Entry 7UDG (X-ray diffraction, 2.80 A resolution); this record covers chains A and L of the 4 polymer chains in the assembly.

[Chain A]
Protein: Integrin alpha-IIb heavy chain
Organism: Homo sapiens
UniProt: P08514 (ITA2B_HUMAN); residues 1-457 here correspond to UniProt positions 32-488 (UniProt number = residue number + 31)
Amino-acid sequence (457 residues; numbered 1 to 457; the number before each row is that of its first residue):
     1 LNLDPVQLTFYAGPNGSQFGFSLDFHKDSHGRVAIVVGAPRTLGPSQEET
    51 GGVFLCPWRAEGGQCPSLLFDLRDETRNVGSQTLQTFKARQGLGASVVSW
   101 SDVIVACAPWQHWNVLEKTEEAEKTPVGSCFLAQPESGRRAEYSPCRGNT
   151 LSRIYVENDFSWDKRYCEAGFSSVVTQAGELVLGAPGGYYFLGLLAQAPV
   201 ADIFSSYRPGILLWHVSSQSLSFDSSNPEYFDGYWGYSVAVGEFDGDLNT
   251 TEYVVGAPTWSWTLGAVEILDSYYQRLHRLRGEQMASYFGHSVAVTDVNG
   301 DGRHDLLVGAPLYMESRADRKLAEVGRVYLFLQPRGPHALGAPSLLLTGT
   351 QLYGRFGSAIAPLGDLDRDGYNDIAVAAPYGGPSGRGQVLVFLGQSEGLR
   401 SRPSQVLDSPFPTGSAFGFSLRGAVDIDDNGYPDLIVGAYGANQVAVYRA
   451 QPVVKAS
Not modelled in the structure: 455-457
Disulfide bonds: Cys56-Cys65, Cys107-Cys130, Cys146-Cys167
Ion coordination: Ca2+ site 1: Glu243, Asp245, Asp247, Thr250, Glu252; Ca2+ site 2: Asp297, Asn299, Asp301, Arg303, Asp305; Ca2+ site 3: Asp365, Asp367, Asp369, Tyr371, Asp373; Ca2+ site 4: Asp426, Asp428, Asn430, Tyr432, Asp434
Residues lining bound ligands: Lotrafiban (MWI): Asp159, Phe160, Ser161, Tyr189, Tyr190, Leu192, Asp224, Ser225, Phe231
Curated features (UniProtKB/Swiss-Prot):
  - binding site (Ca(2+)): Glu243, Asp245, Asp247, Thr250, Glu252, Asp297, Asn299, Asp301, Arg303, Asp305, Asp365, Asp367, Asp369, Tyr371, Asp373, Asp426, Asp428, Asn430, Tyr432, Asp434
  - glycosylation (N-linked (GlcNAc...) asparagine): Asn15, Asn249
What the authors report for this chain:
  - binding site for Lotrafiban: Asp224

[Chain L]
Protein: 10E5 Fab light chain
Organism: Mus musculus
Notes: antibody fragment or engineered binder
Amino-acid sequence (214 residues; each row starts with the number of its first residue):
     1 DILMTQSPSSMSVSLGDTVSITCHASQGISSNIGWLQQKPGKSFMGLIYY
    51 GTNLVDGVPSRFSGSGSGADYSLTISSLDSEDFADYYCVQYAQLPYTFGG
   101 GTKLEIKRADAAPTVSIFPPSSEQLTSGGASVVCFLNNFYPKDINVKWKI
   151 DGSERQNGVLNSWTDQDSKDSTYSMSSTLTLTKDEYERHNSYTCEATHKT
   201 STSPIVKSFNRNEC
Disulfide bonds: Cys23-Cys88, Cys134-Cys194

[Chain A / chain L interface]
Pairs across the interface - 20 pairs, chain A then chain L:
  Arg77(A) - Asn32(L)  hydrogen bond
  Arg77(A) - Tyr50(L)
  Arg77(A) - Tyr91(L)
  Asn78(A) - Ser30(L)
  Asn78(A) - Asn32(L)  hydrogen bond (backbone-side chain)
  Asn78(A) - Ala92(L)
  Val79(A) - Asn32(L)
  Val79(A) - Tyr91(L)
  Val79(A) - Ala92(L)
  Gly80(A) - Tyr91(L)  hydrogen bond (backbone-backbone)
  Gly80(A) - Ala92(L)  hydrogen bond (backbone-backbone)
  Gly80(A) - Leu94(L)
  Ser81(A) - Ala92(L)  hydrogen bond (backbone-backbone)
  Ser81(A) - Gln93(L)
  Ser81(A) - Leu94(L)  hydrogen bond (side chain-backbone)
  Arg208(A) - Tyr49(L)
  Arg208(A) - Asn53(L)
  Pro209(A) - Tyr50(L)
  Gly210(A) - Tyr50(L)
  Ile211(A) - Tyr50(L)  hydrophobic
Other interface residues (no listed pair), chain L (11 interface residues in all): Leu54, Asp56

[In short]
9 residues of chain A and 11 residues of chain L are in contact, with 6 hydrogen bonds. Among the polar pairs
are Arg77(A)-Asn32(L), Asn78(A)-Asn32(L) and Ser81(A)-Leu94(L). Chain A binds Lotrafiban. Curated annotation
(UniProt) lists 20 Ca2+-binding residues on chain A. From the paper: a binding site for Lotrafiban at
Asp224(A).
Here chain A is Integrin alpha-IIb heavy chain (Homo sapiens) and chain L is 10E5 Fab light chain (Mus
musculus). Entry 7UDG (Integrin alpha IIB beta3 complex with lotrafiban) was determined by X-ray diffraction
(same publication as 7L8P, 7TCT, 7TD8, 7THO, 7TMZ, 7TPD and 15 further entries).
